9I8V - chains B and C of the 5 polymer chains in the assembly; structure by electron microscopy, 3.33 A resolution.

== Chain B ==
Name: ATP-dependent RNA helicase
Source organism: Danio rerio
Notes: EC 3.6.4.13
UniProt: F1R2L8 (F1R2L8_DANRE); numbering as in UniProt (aligned over 693-740)
Amino-acid sequence (48 residues; each row starts with the number of its first residue):
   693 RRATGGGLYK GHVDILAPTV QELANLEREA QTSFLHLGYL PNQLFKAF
Disordered / not traced: 693-705, 734-740

== Chain C ==
Name: RNA-splicing ligase RtcB homolog
Source organism: Danio rerio
Notes: EC 6.5.1.8
UniProt: Q6NZS4 (RTCB_DANRE); residue numbers follow UniProt; this construct covers 1-505
Amino-acid sequence (519 residues; numbered -13 to 505; the number before each row is that of its first residue; numbers below 1 keep their minus sign (Met-13 is residue -13)):
   -13 MHHHHHHENL YFQGMSRSYN DELQYLDKIH KNCWRIKKGF VPNMLVEGVF YVNDPLEKLM
    47 FEELRNACRG GGFGGFLPAM KQIGNVAALP GIVHRSIGLP DVHSGYGFAI GNMAAFDMEN
   107 PDAVVSPGGV GFDINCGVRL LRTNLDEGDV QPVKEQLAQS LFDHIPVGVG SKGVIPMGAK
   167 DLEEALEMGV DWSLREGYAW AEDKEHCEEY GRMLQADPNK VSSKAKKRGL PQLGTLGAGN
   227 HYAEIQVVDE IYNDYAAKKM GIDHKGQVCV MIHSGSRGLG HQVATDALVA MEKAMKRDRI
   287 TVNDRQLACA RITSEEGQDY LKGMAAAGNY AWVNRSSMTF LTRQAFSKVF STTPDDLDMH
   347 VIYDVSHNIA KVEEHMVDGR QKTLLVHRKG STRAFPPHHP LIPVDYQLTG QPVLIGGTMG
   407 TCSYVLTGTE QGMTETFGTT CHGAGRALSR AKSRRNLDFQ DVLDKLADMG IAIRVASPKL
   467 VMEEAPESYK NVTDVVNTCH DAGISKKAIK LRPIAVIKG
Disordered / not traced: -13 to 2, 56-59, 433-475
Sequence notes: initiating methionine (-13); expression tag (-12 to 0)
UniProt features mapped onto this chain:
  - active site: His428 (GMP-histidine intermediate)
  - binding site (Mn(2+)): Asp119, Cys122, His227, His259, His353
  - binding site (GMP): Asn226 to Glu230, His353, Asn354, Gly402 to Met405, Ser409, His428 to Gly431, Lys504
From the paper describing this entry:
  - mutagenesis - R263A: abolished catalytic activity

== Chain B / chain C interface ==
Pairs across the interface (20):
  Val712(B) with Leu200(C), hydrophobic
  Leu715(B) with Leu200(C), hydrophobic
  Ala716(B) with Leu200(C), hydrophobic
  Arg720(B) with Glu360(C)
  Ala722(B) with Pro386(C)
  Gln723(B) with Glu360(C); His385(C); Leu387(C)
  Thr724(B) with Gln367(C)
  Phe726(B) with His384(C); His385(C); Pro386(C); Met419(C), hydrophobic
  Leu727(B) with Glu360(C); Met362(C), hydrophobic
  Tyr731(B) with Met362(C); Pro382(C); Glu416(C), hydrogen bond; Met419(C)
  Pro733(B) with Gly365(C)
Also at the interface, not in a pair above, chain B (13 interface residues in all): Glu719, His728
Also at the interface, not in a pair above, chain C (15 interface residues in all): His361, Pro383, Thr420

== Summary ==
The interface between chain B and chain C involves 13 residues on one side and 15 on the other, with 1
hydrogen bond. The hydrogen-bonded pair is Tyr731(B)-Glu416(C). From UniProt: active-site residue His428(C), 5
Mn2+-binding residues and 17 GMP-binding residues on chain C. From the paper: R263A of chain C abolishes
catalytic activity.
Chain B is ATP-dependent RNA helicase and chain C is RNA-splicing ligase RtcB homolog, both from Danio rerio;
the structure, Cryo-EM structure of the Danio rerio tRNA ligase complex, was determined by electron
microscopy.
